PDB entry 6BTI | X-ray diffraction, 1.45 A resolution | chain A

[Chain A]
Name: Retinol-binding protein 2
Organism: Homo sapiens
Reference sequence: P50120 (RET2_HUMAN); residues 0-133 here correspond to UniProt positions 1-134 (UniProt number = residue number + 1)
Sequence (138 residues; each row starts with the number of its first residue; numbering starts at 0):
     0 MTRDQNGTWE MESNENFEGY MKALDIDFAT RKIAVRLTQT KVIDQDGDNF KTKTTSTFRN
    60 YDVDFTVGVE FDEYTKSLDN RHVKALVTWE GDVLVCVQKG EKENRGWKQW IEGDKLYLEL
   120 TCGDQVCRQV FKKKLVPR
Unresolved in the structure: 136-137
Differences from the reference sequence: expression tag (134-137)
Curated features (UniProtKB/Swiss-Prot):
  - binding site (all-trans-retinol): Lys-40, Gln-108
Ligand contacts: N-arachidonoylethanolamine (E7Y; (5Z,8Z,11Z,14Z)-N-(2-hydroxyethyl)icosa-5,8,11,14-tetraenamide): Phe-16, Tyr-19, Met-20, Leu-23, Ile-25, Thr-29, Ala-33, Leu-36, Gln-38, Lys-40, Thr-51, Thr-53, Thr-54, Ser-55, Phe-57, Arg-58, Asn-59, Tyr-60, Val-62, Phe-64, Glu-72, Ser-76, Leu-77, Asp-78, Trp-106, Gln-108, Leu-117, Leu-119, Gln-128
Reported in the primary citation:
  - binding site for N-arachidonoylethanolamine: Lys-40, Thr-51, Gln-108

[In short]
Bound to chain A: N-arachidonoylethanolamine. Curated annotation (UniProt) lists all-trans-retinol-binding
residues Lys-40 and Gln-108. The paper reports a binding site for N-arachidonoylethanolamine at Lys-40, Thr-51
and Gln-108.
Chain A is Retinol-binding protein 2 (Homo sapiens); the structure, Crystal structure of human cellular
retinol binding protein 2 (CRBP2) in complex with N-arachidonoylethanolamine (AEA), was determined by X-ray
diffraction together with 6BTH from the same study.
